PDB entry 9EI9 | electron microscopy, 3.89 A resolution | chains E and I of the 10 polymer chains in the assembly

[Chain E (and I)]
Name: Hemagglutinin HA2
Source organism: Influenza A virus
Notes: chain I of this document is another copy of the same molecule, construct and numbering; everything in this record applies to it too
Reference sequence: L0HR89 (L0HR89_9INFA); residues 1-176 here correspond to UniProt positions 346-521 (UniProt number = residue number + 345)
Chain sequence (222 residues; numbered 1 to 222; the number before each row is that of its first residue):
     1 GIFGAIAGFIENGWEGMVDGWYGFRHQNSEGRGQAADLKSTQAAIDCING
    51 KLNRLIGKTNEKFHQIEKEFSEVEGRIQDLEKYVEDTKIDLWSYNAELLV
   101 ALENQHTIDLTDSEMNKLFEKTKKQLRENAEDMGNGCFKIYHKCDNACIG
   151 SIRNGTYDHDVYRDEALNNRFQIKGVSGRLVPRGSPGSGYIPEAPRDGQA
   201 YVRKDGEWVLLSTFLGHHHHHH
Unresolved in the structure: 173-222 (chain I: 1-2, 173-222)
Sequence notes: conflict C47 (Gln392 in L0HR89); expression tag (177-222)
Disulfides: C144-C148
Covalent attachments: N-acetylglucosamine (NAG) linked to N154

[Interface between chain E and chain I]
Residue-residue contacts (38):
  N60(E) with D90(I)
  K62(E) with D86(I), salt bridge
  H64(E) with D79(I), salt bridge
  I66(E) with D79(I); L80(I), hydrophobic; Y83(I), hydrophobic
  K68(E) with Y83(I)
  F70(E) with R76(I)
  E74(E) with R76(I), salt bridge
  I77(E) with R76(I); I77(I), hydrophobic
  L80(E) with L80(I), hydrophobic
  E81(E) with R76(I), salt bridge; L80(I)
  V84(E) with L80(I), hydrophobic; V84(I), hydrophobic
  E85(E) with Y83(I), hydrogen bond
  K88(E) with Y83(I), hydrogen bond; T87(I)
  W92(E) with L91(I); Y94(I), hydrophobic
  N95(E) with Y94(I)
  L99(E) with Y94(I)
  L102(E) with L102(I), hydrophobic
  H106(E) with Q105(I)
  K124(E) with F119(I); D132(I)
  R127(E) with E131(I), salt bridge; D132(I), hydrogen bond (side chain-backbone); M133(I); K139(I)
  E128(E) with E131(I); R170(I), salt bridge
  R163(E) with E131(I), salt bridge
  L167(E) with F171(I), hydrophobic
  R170(E) with R170(I); F171(I)
  F171(E) with F171(I), hydrophobic
Also at the interface, not in a pair above, chain E (27 interface residues in all): Q65, L91
Also at the interface, not in a pair above, chain I (23 interface residues in all): L98, G134, Y141

[Overview]
The interface between chain E and chain I involves 27 residues on one side and 23 on the other, with 3
hydrogen bonds and 7 salt bridges. Polar pairs include K62(E)-D86(I), H64(E)-D79(I) and E74(E)-R76(I).
Covalently linked N-acetylglucosamine: at N154(E).
Chain E and chain I are both Hemagglutinin HA2 (Influenza A virus); the structure, Cryo-EM structure of 5E10
Fab in complex with H3 influenza Victoria 2011 HA trimer, was determined by electron microscopy (same
publication as 9E69, 8TX3 and 8TXU).
